4MDX - chains A and B of the 3 polymer chains in the assembly; structure by X-ray diffraction, 1.50 A resolution.

Chain A (and B):
Protein: mRNA interferase EndoA
From: Bacillus subtilis subsp. subtilis
Notes: EC 3.1.-.-; chain B of this document is another copy of the same molecule, construct and numbering; everything in this record applies to it too
Reference sequence: P96622 (ENDOA_BACSU); residue numbers follow UniProt; this construct covers 1-116
Amino-acid sequence (117 residues; row label = number of the first residue in the row; numbering starts at 0):
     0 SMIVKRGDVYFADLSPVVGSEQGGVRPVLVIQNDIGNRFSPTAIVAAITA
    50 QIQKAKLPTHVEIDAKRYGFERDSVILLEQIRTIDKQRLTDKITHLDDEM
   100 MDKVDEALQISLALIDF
Disordered / not traced: 115-116
Sequence notes: expression tag (0)
UniProt features mapped onto this chain:
  - site: R25 (Transition state stabilizer)
  - mutagenesis: F10 (F10A: Remains toxic in E.coli), S19 (S19A: Partially toxic in E.coli), Q21 (Q21A: Not toxic in E.coli), R25 (R25A: Not toxic in E.coli, 50-fold decreased RNA-binding), N32 (N32A: Not toxic in E.coli), T48 (T48A: Not toxic in E.coli), Q50 (Q50A: Remains toxic in E.coli), K53 (K53A: Not toxic in E.coli, 70-fold decreased RNA-binding), L56 (L56A: Not toxic in E.coli), H59 (H59A: Not toxic in E.coli), R71 (R71A: Remains toxic in E.coli), S73 (S73A: Not toxic in E.coli, 100-fold decreased RNA-binding), 3 further mutagenesis entries in UniProt
Ion coordination: Na+: Q86, L88
Reported in the primary citation:
  - conformationally variable residues (loop rearrangement): Q50 to K55
  - binding site for RNA, mRNA: F10, G18, S19, E20, Q21, G22, R25, P26, N32, I34, F38, T48, A49, Q50, K53, L56, P57, H59, E70, R71, S73, E78, Q79, D90
  - catalytic residues: R25 (proposed by the authors, not directly observed)
  - catalytic residues: T48
  - contacts within the chain: G22-R25 (backbone contact), R25-I47 (backbone contact)
  - mutagenesis - R25A, N32A, T48A, K53A, H59A, S73A, E78A, Q79A: abolished catalytic activity
  - mutagenesis - F10A, Q50A, R71A, D90A: unchanged catalytic activity
  - mutagenesis - S19A: decreased catalytic activity
  - mutagenesis - R25A (55- to 100-fold), K53A (55- to 100-fold), S73A (55- to 100-fold), E78A (650-fold): decreased binding to RNA, mRNA
  - self-association interface (contacts with another copy of this molecule): R81, R87

Chain A / chain B interface:
Contacting residue pairs - 63 pairs, chain A then chain B:
  R5(A) with L111(B), hydrogen bond (side chain-backbone); A112(B); L113(B)
  V17(A) with D84(B); Q86(B); R87(B)
  G18(A) with D84(B); Q86(B)
  S19(A) with P40(B); T41(B); D84(B), hydrogen bond (backbone-side chain)
  E20(A) with T82(B); I83(B); D84(B), hydrogen bond (side chain-backbone); R87(B), salt bridge
  I30(A) with L111(B)
  Q31(A) with S110(B)
  N32(A) with I109(B), hydrogen bond (side chain-backbone); S110(B), hydrogen bond (backbone-backbone); A112(B)
  P40(A) with S19(B)
  T41(A) with S19(B)
  I43(A) with E78(B); S110(B)
  E78(A) with I43(B); T82(B)
  Q79(A) with T41(B), hydrogen bond; T82(B)
  I80(A) with I43(B), hydrophobic; I80(B), hydrophobic; R81(B); T82(B), hydrogen bond (backbone-side chain)
  R81(A) with E20(B), salt bridge; I80(B); R81(B)
  T82(A) with E20(B); E78(B), hydrogen bond (side chain-backbone); Q79(B); I80(B), hydrogen bond (backbone-backbone)
  I83(A) with E20(B)
  D84(A) with V17(B); G18(B); S19(B), hydrogen bond (side chain-backbone); E20(B), hydrogen bond (backbone-side chain)
  Q86(A) with V17(B); G18(B)
  R87(A) with V17(B); E20(B), salt bridge
  D104(A) with L113(B)
  I109(A) with N32(B), hydrogen bond (backbone-side chain)
  S110(A) with Q31(B); N32(B), hydrogen bond (backbone-backbone); I43(B)
  L111(A) with R5(B), hydrogen bond (backbone-side chain); I30(B); I43(B), hydrophobic; L107(B), hydrophobic; L111(B), hydrophobic
  A112(A) with R5(B); N32(B)
  L113(A) with R5(B); D104(B); L113(B), hydrophobic
Interface residues without a listed pair, chain A (30 interface residues in all): P15, L77, L107, Q108
Interface residues without a listed pair, chain B (30 interface residues in all): P15, L77, Q108

In short:
The chain A/chain B interface involves 30 residues from each chain, with 14 hydrogen bonds and 3 salt bridges.
Polar contacts include E20(A)-R87(B), R81(A)-E20(B) and R5(A)-L111(B). From the paper: catalytic residues
R25(A) and T48(A); R25A, N32A and T48A of chain A, among others, abolish catalytic activity; 13 substitutions
were tested in all.
Chain A and chain B are both mRNA interferase EndoA (Bacillus subtilis subsp. subtilis); the structure,
Crystal structure of Bacillus subtilis MazF in complex with RNA, was determined by X-ray diffraction together
with 4ME7 from the same study.
